Entry 6FVY (electron microscopy, 6.10 A resolution (low resolution: residue-level contacts below are approximate; hydrogen-bond / salt-bridge calls are withheld)); this record covers chains e and f of the 47 polymer chains in the assembly.

[Chain e]
Name: Proteasome subunit alpha type-5
From: Saccharomyces cerevisiae (strain ATCC 204508 / S288c)
Notes: EC 3.4.25.1
UniProt: P32379 (PSA5_YEAST); residue numbers follow UniProt; this construct covers 6-250
Amino-acid sequence (245 residues; each row starts with the number of its first residue):
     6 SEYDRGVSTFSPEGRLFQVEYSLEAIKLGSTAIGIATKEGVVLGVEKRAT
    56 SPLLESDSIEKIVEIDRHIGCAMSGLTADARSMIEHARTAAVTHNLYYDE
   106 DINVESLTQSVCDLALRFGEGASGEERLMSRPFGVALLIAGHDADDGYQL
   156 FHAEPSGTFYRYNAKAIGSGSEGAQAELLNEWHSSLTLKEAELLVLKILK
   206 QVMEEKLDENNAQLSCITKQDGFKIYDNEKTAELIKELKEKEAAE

[Chain f]
Name: Proteasome subunit alpha type-6
From: Saccharomyces cerevisiae (strain ATCC 204508 / S288c)
Notes: EC 3.4.25.1
UniProt: P40302 (PSA6_YEAST); numbering as in UniProt (aligned over 3-234)
Amino-acid sequence (232 residues; row label = number of the first residue in the row):
     3 RNNYDGDTVTFSPTGRLFQVEYALEAIKQGSVTVGLRSNTHAVLVALKRN
    53 ADELSSYQKKIIKCDEHMGLSLAGLAPDARVLSNYLRQQCNYSSLVFNRK
   103 LAVERAGHLLCDKAQKNTQSYGGRPYGVGLLIIGYDKSGAHLLEFQPSGN
   153 VTELYGTAIGARSQGAKTYLERTLDTFIKIDGNPDELIKAGVEAISQSLR
   203 DESLTVDNLSIAIVGKDTPFTIYDGEAVAKYI
Curated features (UniProtKB/Swiss-Prot):
  - modified residue: S14 (Phosphoserine)
  - cross-link: K191 (Glycyl lysine isopeptide (Lys-Gly) (interchain with G-Cter in ubiquitin))

[How chain e and chain f interact]
Pairs across the interface (64; chain e residue first):
  E7(e) - N5(f)
  E7(e) - D7(f)
  E7(e) - G8(f)
  E7(e) - D9(f)
  Y8(e) - D7(f)
  Y8(e) - Y24(f)
  V12(e) - R126(f)
  S13(e) - Y123(f)
  S13(e) - G125(f)
  S13(e) - P127(f)
  T14(e) - D7(f)
  T14(e) - G8(f)
  T14(e) - Q21(f)
  F15(e) - Q21(f)
  F15(e) - Y24(f)
  F15(e) - L77(f)
  F15(e) - P127(f)
  F15(e) - Y128(f)
  S16(e) - Y24(f)
  P17(e) - Y24(f)
  P17(e) - E27(f)
  E18(e) - E27(f)
  E18(e) - A28(f)
  E18(e) - Q31(f)
  G19(e) - Y24(f)
  G19(e) - A28(f)
  G19(e) - L77(f)
  E110(e) - K61(f)
  Q114(e) - R82(f)
  D118(e) - R82(f)
  L121(e) - P79(f)
  L121(e) - R126(f)
  F123(e) - R126(f)
  E125(e) - G125(f)
  G126(e) - G124(f)
  G126(e) - G125(f)
  S128(e) - V83(f)
  S128(e) - K115(f)
  S128(e) - K118(f)
  S128(e) - Y128(f)
  G129(e) - K115(f)
  E130(e) - V83(f)
  R132(e) - R126(f)
  S161(e) - P79(f)
  G162(e) - P79(f)
  T163(e) - Q60(f)
  T163(e) - A78(f)
  F164(e) - Q60(f)
  Y165(e) - S57(f)
  Y165(e) - Q60(f)
  R166(e) - S57(f)
  R166(e) - S58(f)
  Y167(e) - A53(f)
  Y167(e) - D54(f)
  Y167(e) - L56(f)
  Y167(e) - S57(f)
  N168(e) - L56(f)
  N168(e) - S58(f)
  A169(e) - L56(f)
  Q180(e) - D54(f)
  L183(e) - L56(f)
  L184(e) - E55(f)
  L184(e) - L56(f)
  W187(e) - L56(f)
Also at the interface, not in a pair above, chain e (38 interface residues in all): R20, L21, A127, K170
Also at the interface, not in a pair above, chain f (37 interface residues in all): N4, T10, A25, R51, D80, N119, G129

[Summary]
38 residues of chain e face 37 of chain f across their interface.
Here chain e is Proteasome subunit alpha type-5 and chain f is Proteasome subunit alpha type-6, both from
Saccharomyces cerevisiae (strain ATCC 204508 / S288c). Entry 6FVY (26S proteasome, s6 state) was determined by
electron microscopy together with 6FVW, 6FVT, 6FVU, 6FVV and 6FVX from the same study.
